Entry 6U15 (X-ray diffraction, 2.40 A resolution); this record covers chains A and C of the 3 polymer chains in the assembly.

== Chain A ==
Molecule: G/T mismatch-specific thymine DNA glycosylase
From: Homo sapiens
Notes: EC 3.2.2.29
UniProt: Q13569 (TDG_HUMAN); residue numbers follow UniProt; this construct covers 82-308
Amino-acid sequence (227 residues; each row starts with the number of its first residue):
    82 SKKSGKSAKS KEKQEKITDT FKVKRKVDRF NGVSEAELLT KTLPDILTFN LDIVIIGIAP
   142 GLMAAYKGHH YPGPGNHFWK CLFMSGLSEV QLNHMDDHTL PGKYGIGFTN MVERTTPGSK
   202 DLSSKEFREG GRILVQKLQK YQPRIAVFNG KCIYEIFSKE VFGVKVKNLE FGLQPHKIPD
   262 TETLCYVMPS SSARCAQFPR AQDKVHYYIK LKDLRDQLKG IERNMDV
Unresolved in the structure: 82-108, 304-308
Construct notes: engineered mutation Ala140 (Asn in Q13569)
Modified / non-standard residues: Cys276 (S-hydroxycysteine; CSO)
Curated features (UniProtKB/Swiss-Prot):
  - cross-link (Glycyl lysine isopeptide (Lys-Gly)): Lys103 (interchain with G-Cter in SUMO2), Lys248 (interchain with G-Cter in SUMO2)
  - mutagenesis: Ala145 (A145G: Increased DNA glycosylase activity on G/T mispairs), His151 (H151A/Q: Increased DNA glycosylase activity on G/T mispairs), Asn191 (N191A: Reduced DNA glycosylase activity on G/T and G/U mispairs), Thr197 (T197A: Reduced DNA glycosylase activity on G/T mispairs), Arg281 (R281A: Restores the DNA-binding ability of the sumoylated form)
From the paper describing this entry:
  - mutagenesis - N140A (20500-fold), N191A (3750-fold): decreased catalytic activity on caC
  - catalytic residues: Asp126, Asn191 (proposed by the authors, not directly observed)
  - mutagenesis - N140A: unchanged binding to G caC (citing earlier work)
  - mutagenesis - N191A: unchanged binding to G caC substrate (citing earlier work)
  - mutagenesis - N191A: unchanged catalytic activity on G fC substrates (citing earlier work)

== Chain C ==
Molecule: 28-nt DNA strand
Sequence (28 nucleotides; each row starts with the number of its first residue):
     1 CAGCTCTGTA CGTGAGCGAT GGACAGCT

== How chain A and chain C interact ==
Residue-residue contacts - 13 pairs, chain A then chain C:
  Asp109(A) with DG18(C), phosphate contact
  Pro155(A) with DA15(C), sugar contact; DG16(C), phosphate contact
  Ala274(A) with DG12(C), hydrogen bond to the base
  Arg275(A) with DC11(C), base contact; DG12(C), hydrogen bond to the base
  Cys276(A) with DG12(C), hydrogen bond to the base
  Ala277(A) with DC11(C), base contact; DG12(C), sugar contact
  Pro280(A) with DG12(C), hydrogen bond to the base; DT13(C), sugar contact
  Arg281(A) with DT13(C), phosphate contact; DG14(C), phosphate contact
Other interface residues (no listed pair), chain A (11 interface residues in all): Gly156, Gln278, Phe279
Other interface residues (no listed pair), chain C (8 interface residues in all): DC17

== In short ==
The interface between chain A and chain C involves 11 residues on one side and 8 on the other, with 4 hydrogen
bonds. Polar contacts include Ala274(A)-DG12(C), Arg275(A)-DG12(C) and Cys276(A)-DG12(C). From UniProt: 5
mutagenesis sites on chain A. The paper reports catalytic residues Asp126(A) and Asn191(A); N140A and N191A of
chain A reduce catalytic activity on caC.
Here chain A is G/T mismatch-specific thymine DNA glycosylase (Homo sapiens) and chain C is a 28-nt DNA
strand. Entry 6U15 (Human thymine DNA glycosylase N140A mutant bound to DNA with 2'-F-5-carboxyl-dC substrate
analog) was determined by X-ray diffraction together with 6U16 and 6U17 from the same study.
